Entry 4DR5 (X-ray diffraction, 3.45 A resolution); this record covers chains A and Q of the 23 polymer chains in the assembly.

[Chain A]
Molecule: 16S rRNA
Organism: Thermus thermophilus
Sequence (1522 nucleotides; each row starts with the number of its first residue; note: 42 numbers in that range are skipped by the numbering (no residue carries them; nothing is unmodelled there); a row labelled like 190A-190L holds insertion residues (190A, then the next letters in order); numbering starts at 0):
     0 UUUGUUGGAGAGUUUGAUCCUGGCUCAGGGUGAACGCUGGCGGCGUGCCU
    50 AAGACAUGCAAGUCGUGCGGG
    73 CCGCGGGGUUUU
    88 ACUCCG
    95 UGGUC
   101 AGCGGCGGACGGGUGAGUAACGCGUGGGU
  129A G
   130 ACCUACCCGGAAGAGGGGGACAACCCGGGGAAACUCGGGCUAAUCCCCCA
   180 UGUGGACCCGC
190A-190L CCCUUGGGGUGU
   191 GUCCAAAGGGCUUU
   216 GCCCGCUUCCGGAUGGGCCCGCGUCCCAUCAGCUAGUUGGUGGGGUAAUG
   266 GCCCACCAAGGCGACGACGGGUAGCCGGUCUGAGAGGAUGGCCGGCCACA
   316 GGGGCACUGAGACACGGGCCCCACUCCUACGGGAGGCAGCAGUUAGGAAU
   366 CUUCCGCAAUGGGCGCAAGCCUGACGGAGCGACGCCGCUUGGAGGAAGAA
   416 GCCCUUCGGGGUGUAAACUCCUGAA
   442 CCCGGGACGAAACCCCCGACGA
   474 GGGGACUGACGGUACCGGG
   494 GUAAUAGCGCCGGCCAACUCCGUGCCAGCAGCCGCGGUAAUACGGAGGGC
   544 GCGAGCGUUACCCGGAUUCACUGGGCGUAAAGGGCGUGUAGGCGGCCUGG
   594 GGCGUCCCAUGUGAAAGACCACGGCUCAACCGUGGGGGAGCGUGGGAUAC
   644 GCUCAGGCUAGACGGUGGGAGAGGGUGGUGGAAUUCCCGGAGUAGCGGUG
   694 AAAUGCGCAGAUACCGGGAGGAACGCCGAUGGCGAAGGCAGCCACCUGGU
   744 CCACCCGUGACGCUGAGGCGCGAAAGCGUGGGGAGCAAACCGGAUUAGAU
   794 ACCCGGGUAGUCCACGCCCUAAACGAUGCGCGCUAGGUCUCUGGGUCU
   848 CCUGGGGGCCGAAGCUAACGCGUUAAGCGCGCCGCCUGGGGAGUACGGCC
   898 GCAAGGCUGAAACUCAAAGGAAUUGACGGGGGCCCGCACAAGCGGUGGAG
   948 CAUGUGGUUUAAUUCGAAGXAACGCGAAGAACCUUACCAGGCCUUGACAU
   998 GCUAGG
 1003A G
  1004 AACCCGGGUGAAAGCCUGGGGUGCCCC
1030A-1030D GCGA
  1031 GGGGAGCCCUAGCACAGGUGCUGCAUGGCCGUCGUCAGCUCGUGCCGUGA
  1081 GGUGUUGGGUUAAGUCCCGCAACGAGCGCAACCCCCGCCGUUAGUUGCCA
  1131 GCGGUUCGGCCGGGCACUCUAACGGGACUGCCCGCGAAA
  1171 GCGGGAGGAAGGAGGGGACGACGUCUGGUCAGCAUGGCCCUUACGGCCUG
  1221 GGCGACACACGUGCUACAAUGCCCACUACAAAGCGAUGCCACCCGGCAAC
  1271 GGGGAGCUAAUCGCAAAAAGGUGGGCCCAGUUCGGAUUGGGGUCUGCAAC
  1321 CCGACCCCAUGAAGCCGGAAUCGCUAGUAAUCGCGGAUCAG
 1361A C
  1362 CAUGCCGCGGUGAAUACGUUCCCGGGCCUUGUACACACXGCCXGUXACGC
  1412 CAUGGGAGCGGGCUCUACCCGAAGUCGCCGGG
  1446 AGCCUACGGG
  1459 CAGGCGCCGAGGGUAGGGCCCGUGACUGGGGCGAAGUCGUAACAAGGUAG
  1509 CUGUACCGGAAGGUGCGGCUGGAUCCACUCCUUUCU
Disordered / not traced: 0-4, 1534-1538
Modified / non-standard residues: PSU (pseudouridine-5'-monophosphate) at position 516, 7MG (7N-methyl-8-hydroguanosine-5'-monophosphate) at position 527, M2G (N2-dimethylguanosine-5'-monophosphate) at position 966, 5MC (5-methylcytidine-5'-monophosphate) at position 967, 2MG (2N-methylguanosine-5'-monophosphate) at position 1207, 5MC (5-methylcytidine-5'-monophosphate) at position 1400, 4OC (4n,o2'-methylcytidine-5'-monophosphate) at position 1402, 5MC (5-methylcytidine-5'-monophosphate) at position 1404, 5MC (5-methylcytidine-5'-monophosphate) at position 1407, UR3 (3-methyluridine-5'-monophoshate) at position 1498, MA6 (6N-dimethyladenosine-5'-monophoshate) at position 1518, MA6 (6N-dimethyladenosine-5'-monophoshate) at position 1519, PSU (pseudouridine-5'-monophosphate) at position 1540, PSU (pseudouridine-5'-monophosphate) at position 1541
Construct notes: conflict C1534 (A2157 in M26923.1), A1535 (C2158 in M26923.1)
Metal / ion sites: Mg2+ site 1 near U5 (its only coordinating residue here); Mg2+ site 2 near G21 (its only coordinating residue here); Mg2+ site 3 near A33 (its only coordinating residue here); Mg2+ site 4: C48, G115; Mg2+ site 5 near A53 (its only coordinating residue here); Mg2+ site 6: C58, A59, U387; Mg2+ site 7: A59, C386, U387; Mg2+ site 8: U62, G105; Mg2+ site 9: G107, G324; Mg2+ site 10: A109, G331; Mg2+ site 11: G117, G289; Mg2+ site 12: C121, G124, U125; 94 more Mg2+ sites not listed
Ligand contacts: streptomycin (SRY): U12, U13, U14, C526, 7MG_527, C912, A913, A914, A915, C1490, G1491

[Chain Q]
Protein: 30S ribosomal protein S17
Organism: Thermus thermophilus
UniProtKB: Q5SHP7 (RS17_THET8); residues 1-105 here = UniProt positions 1-105
Chain sequence (105 residues; numbered 1 to 105; the number before each row is that of its first residue):
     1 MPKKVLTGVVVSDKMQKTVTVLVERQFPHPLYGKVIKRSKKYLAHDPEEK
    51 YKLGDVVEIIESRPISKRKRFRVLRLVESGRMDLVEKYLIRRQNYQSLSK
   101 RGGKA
Disordered / not traced: 1, 102-105
Construct notes: conflict Gln-96 (Glu in Q5SHP7)
Metal / ion sites: Mg2+: Asp-13, Met-15, Glu-49

[How chain A and chain Q interact]
Pairs across the interface - 92 pairs, chain A then chain Q:
  G127(A) / Pro-2(Q)  hydrogen bond to the sugar
  G127(A) / Glu-61(Q)  hydrogen bond to the base
  G128(A) / Pro-2(Q)  sugar contact
  G128(A) / Lys-3(Q)  hydrogen bond to the sugar
  G128(A) / Glu-61(Q)  sugar contact
  U129(A) / Lys-3(Q)  salt bridge to the phosphate
  A130(A) / Arg-63(Q)  salt bridge to the phosphate
  A130(A) / Pro-64(Q)  base contact
  U190E(A) / Ser-62(Q)  base contact
  U190E(A) / Arg-63(Q)  hydrogen bond to the base
  U190E(A) / Arg-72(Q)  hydrogen bond to the base
  G190F(A) / Arg-63(Q)  base contact
  C234(A) / Arg-70(Q)  hydrogen bond to the phosphate
  C235(A) / Glu-61(Q)  base contact
  C235(A) / Arg-70(Q)  salt bridge to the phosphate
  C235(A) / Phe-71(Q)  sugar contact
  G236(A) / Lys-4(Q)  sugar contact
  G236(A) / Lys-40(Q)  salt bridge to the phosphate
  G236(A) / Tyr-42(Q)  hydrogen bond to the phosphate
  C237(A) / Arg-25(Q)  salt bridge to the phosphate
  C237(A) / Lys-40(Q)  salt bridge to the phosphate
  C237(A) / Tyr-42(Q)  phosphate contact
  G238(A) / Arg-25(Q)  salt bridge to the phosphate
  A246(A) / Leu-98(Q)  sugar contact
  A246(A) / Ser-99(Q)  sugar contact
  A246(A) / Lys-100(Q)  salt bridge to the phosphate
  G247(A) / Ser-99(Q)  phosphate contact
  G247(A) / Lys-100(Q)  salt bridge to the phosphate
  G247(A) / Arg-101(Q)  salt bridge to the phosphate
  U253(A) / Met-15(Q)  sugar contact
  U253(A) / Lys-67(Q)  salt bridge to the phosphate
  G254(A) / Met-15(Q)  sugar contact
  G254(A) / Gln-16(Q)  hydrogen bond to the sugar
  G254(A) / Thr-18(Q)  hydrogen bond to the sugar
  G254(A) / Ser-66(Q)  hydrogen bond to the phosphate
  G254(A) / Lys-67(Q)  phosphate contact
  G254(A) / Lys-69(Q)  phosphate contact
  G255(A) / Gln-16(Q)  hydrogen bond to the sugar
  G255(A) / Lys-17(Q)  hydrogen bond to the phosphate
  G255(A) / Ile-65(Q)  phosphate contact
  G255(A) / Ser-66(Q)  phosphate contact
  G255(A) / Lys-69(Q)  salt bridge to the phosphate
  U256(A) / Lys-17(Q)  salt bridge to the phosphate
  U264(A) / Arg-63(Q)  sugar contact
  U264(A) / Pro-64(Q)  hydrogen bond to the sugar
  G265(A) / Pro-64(Q)  sugar contact
  G265(A) / Ile-65(Q)  sugar contact
  G265(A) / Ser-66(Q)  sugar contact
  G265(A) / Lys-67(Q)  hydrogen bond to the sugar
  G266(A) / Lys-67(Q)  sugar contact
  C267(A) / Lys-67(Q)  phosphate contact
  A273(A) / Gln-16(Q)  sugar contact
  G275(A) / Lys-14(Q)  sugar contact
  G275(A) / Met-15(Q)  sugar contact
  G276(A) / Ser-12(Q)  hydrogen bond to the phosphate
  G276(A) / Lys-14(Q)  salt bridge to the phosphate
  G276(A) / Met-15(Q)  sugar contact
  G276(A) / Thr-20(Q)  phosphate contact
  G276(A) / Arg-68(Q)  hydrogen bond to the phosphate
  C277(A) / Lys-41(Q)  salt bridge to the phosphate
  C277(A) / Arg-68(Q)  salt bridge to the phosphate
  C277(A) / Arg-92(Q)  base contact
  G278(A) / Lys-41(Q)  salt bridge to the phosphate
  G278(A) / Arg-92(Q)  base contact
  G278(A) / Tyr-95(Q)  base contact
  A279(A) / Arg-91(Q)  salt bridge to the phosphate
  A279(A) / Tyr-95(Q)  hydrogen bond to the phosphate
  A279(A) / Leu-98(Q)  hydrogen bond to the base
  C280(A) / Lys-37(Q)  base contact
  C280(A) / Arg-38(Q)  base contact
  C280(A) / Ser-39(Q)  hydrogen bond to the base
  C564(A) / Leu-31(Q)  base contact
  C564(A) / Tyr-32(Q)  sugar contact
  U582(A) / Asn-94(Q)  hydrogen bond to the sugar
  A583(A) / Lys-87(Q)  salt bridge to the phosphate
  A583(A) / Asn-94(Q)  hydrogen bond to the sugar
  G584(A) / Lys-87(Q)  salt bridge to the phosphate
  G585(A) / Lys-34(Q)  hydrogen bond to the phosphate
  G585(A) / Lys-37(Q)  phosphate contact
  C586(A) / Lys-34(Q)  salt bridge to the phosphate
  U598(A) / Pro-28(Q)  phosphate contact
  G635(A) / Pro-2(Q)  phosphate contact
  U636(A) / Pro-2(Q)  phosphate contact
  C647(A) / Arg-81(Q)  salt bridge to the phosphate
  A759(A) / Asn-94(Q)  base contact
  G760(A) / Asn-94(Q)  hydrogen bond to the base
  G760(A) / Ser-97(Q)  hydrogen bond to the base
  G760(A) / Leu-98(Q)  sugar contact
  C879(A) / Lys-34(Q)  salt bridge to the phosphate
  C896(A) / Lys-100(Q)  hydrogen bond to the sugar
  C896(A) / Arg-101(Q)  hydrogen bond to the sugar
  C897(A) / Arg-101(Q)  sugar contact
Other interface residues (no listed pair), chain A (49 interface residues in all): U252, C272, A563, G597, G761, G895
Other interface residues (no listed pair), chain Q (49 interface residues in all): Gln-26, Val-35, Leu-43, His-45, Ile-90

[Summary]
The chain A/chain Q interface involves 49 residues from each chain, with 26 hydrogen bonds and 23 salt
bridges. Among the polar pairs are G127(A)/Glu-61(Q), U190E(A)/Arg-63(Q) and U190E(A)/Arg-72(Q). Ligands of
chain A: streptomycin. C48(A) and G115(A) form the Mg2+ site 4.
Chain A is 16S rRNA and chain Q is 30S ribosomal protein S17, both from Thermus thermophilus; the structure,
Crystal structure of the Thermus thermophilus (HB8) 30S ribosomal subunit with codon, crystallographically
disordered cognate transfer ..., was determined by X-ray diffraction together with 4DR1, 4DR2, 4DR3, 4DR4,
4DR6 and 4DR7 from the same study.
